PDB entry 5GXQ | X-ray diffraction, 2.85 A resolution | chains E and J of the 10 polymer chains in the assembly

# Chain E
Name: Histone H3.6
From: Homo sapiens
Chain sequence (139 residues; row label = number of the first residue in the row; numbers below 1 keep their minus sign (Gly-3 is residue -3)):
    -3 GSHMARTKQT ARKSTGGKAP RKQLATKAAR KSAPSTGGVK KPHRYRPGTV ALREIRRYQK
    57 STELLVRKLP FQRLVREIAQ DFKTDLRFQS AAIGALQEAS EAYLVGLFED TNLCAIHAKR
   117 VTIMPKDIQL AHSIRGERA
Not modelled in the structure: -3 to 36

# Chain J
Molecule: 146-nt DNA strand
From: Homo sapiens
Sequence (146 nucleotides; row label = number of the first residue in the row):
   147 ATCAATATCC ACCTGCAGAT TCTACCAAAA GTGTATTTGG AAACTGCTCC ATCAAAAGGC
   207 ATGTTCAGCT GAATTCAGCT GAACATGCCT TTTGATGGAG CAGTTTCCAA ATACACTTTT
   267 GGTAGAATCT GCAGGTGGAT ATTGAT

# How chain E and chain J interact
Pairs across the interface (24):
  Lys37(E) with DA291(J), sugar contact
  Arg40(E) with DG290(J), sugar contact
  Tyr41(E) with DT289(J), phosphate contact; DG290(J), phosphate contact
  Arg42(E) with DC215(J), salt bridge to the phosphate; DG290(J), hydrogen bond to the phosphate
  Pro43(E) with DG214(J), phosphate contact; DC215(J), sugar contact
  Thr45(E) with DG290(J), hydrogen bond to the phosphate
  Arg63(E) with DA207(J), salt bridge to the phosphate
  Arg72(E) with DA197(J), salt bridge to the phosphate
  Arg83(E) with DC196(J), phosphate contact; DA197(J), phosphate contact
  Phe84(E) with DC196(J), sugar contact; DA197(J), hydrogen bond to the phosphate
  Gln85(E) with DC196(J), phosphate contact
  Ser86(E) with DC196(J), phosphate contact
  Arg116(E) with DG217(J), phosphate contact; DA218(J), phosphate contact
  Val117(E) with DG217(J), hydrogen bond to the phosphate
  Thr118(E) with DT216(J), phosphate contact; DG217(J), hydrogen bond to the phosphate
  Met120(E) with DG217(J), phosphate contact; DA218(J), phosphate contact
Interface residues without a listed pair, chain E (19 interface residues in all): His39, Leu82, Lys115
Interface residues without a listed pair, chain J (12 interface residues in all): DC206

# Overview
The interface between chain E and chain J involves 19 residues on one side and 12 on the other, with 5
hydrogen bonds and 3 salt bridges. Polar pairs include Arg42(E)-DG290(J), Thr45(E)-DG290(J) and
Phe84(E)-DA197(J).
Here chain E is Histone H3.6 and chain J is a 146-nt DNA strand, both from Homo sapiens. Entry 5GXQ (The
crystal structure of the nucleosome containing H3.6) was determined by X-ray diffraction together with 5X7X
from the same study.
